9Q90 - chains M and N of the 14 polymer chains in the assembly; structure by electron microscopy, 3.50 A resolution.

Chain M:
Molecule: RNA polymerase sigma-54 factor
From: Klebsiella pneumoniae
UniProtKB: A6TEM1 (A6TEM1_KLEP7); residues 15-477 here correspond to UniProt positions 1-463 (UniProt number = residue number - 14)
Sequence (497 residues; numbered -19 to 477; the number before each row is that of its first residue; numbers below 1 keep their minus sign (Met-19 is residue -19)):
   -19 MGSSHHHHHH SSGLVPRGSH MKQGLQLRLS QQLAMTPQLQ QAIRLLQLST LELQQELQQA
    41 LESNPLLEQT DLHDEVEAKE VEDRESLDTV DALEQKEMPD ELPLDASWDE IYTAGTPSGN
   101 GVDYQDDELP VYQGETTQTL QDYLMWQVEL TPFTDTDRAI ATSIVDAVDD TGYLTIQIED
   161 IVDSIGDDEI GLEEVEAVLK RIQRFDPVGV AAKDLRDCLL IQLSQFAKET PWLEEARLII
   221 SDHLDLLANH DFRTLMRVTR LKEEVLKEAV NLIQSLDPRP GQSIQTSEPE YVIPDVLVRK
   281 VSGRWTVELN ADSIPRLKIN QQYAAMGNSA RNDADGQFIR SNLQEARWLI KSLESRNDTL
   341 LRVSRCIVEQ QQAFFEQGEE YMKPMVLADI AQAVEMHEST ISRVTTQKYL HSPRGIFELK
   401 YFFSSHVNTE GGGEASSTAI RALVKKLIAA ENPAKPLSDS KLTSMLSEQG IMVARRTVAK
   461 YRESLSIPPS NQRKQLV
Unresolved in the structure: -19 to 0, 49-108
Sequence notes: initiating methionine (-19); expression tag (-18 to 14)

Chain N:
Molecule: 36-nt DNA strand
Sequence (36 nucleotides; each row starts with the number of its first residue; numbers below 1 keep their minus sign (DA-34 is residue -34)):
   -34 AGACGGCTGG CACGACTTTT GCCAGATCAG CCCTGG

Interface between chain M and chain N:
Contacting residue pairs - 31 pairs, chain M then chain N:
  Met15(M) - DC-13(N)  sugar contact
  Met15(M) - DC-12(N)  base contact
  Met15(M) - DA-11(N)  sugar contact
  Thr16(M) - DC-12(N)  base contact
  Thr16(M) - DA-11(N)  base contact
  Pro17(M) - DC-12(N)  base contact
  Gln20(M) - DC-12(N)  hydrogen bond to the base
  Val366(M) - DT-18(N)  sugar contact
  Leu367(M) - DT-17(N)  phosphate contact
  Ser379(M) - DT-15(N)  base contact
  Ser382(M) - DT-17(N)  hydrogen bond to the phosphate
  Ser382(M) - DT-16(N)  hydrogen bond to the phosphate
  Arg383(M) - DT-15(N)  base contact
  Arg383(M) - DG-14(N)  hydrogen bond to the base
  Arg383(M) - DC-13(N)  base contact
  Lys400(M) - DT-17(N)  phosphate contact
  Lys400(M) - DT-16(N)  salt bridge to the phosphate
  Ser438(M) - DC-28(N)  phosphate contact
  Ser438(M) - DT-27(N)  hydrogen bond to the phosphate
  Asp439(M) - DT-27(N)  hydrogen bond to the phosphate
  Ser440(M) - DC-28(N)  phosphate contact
  Lys441(M) - DC-28(N)  salt bridge to the phosphate
  Arg455(M) - DT-27(N)  base contact
  Arg455(M) - DG-26(N)  hydrogen bond to the base
  Arg456(M) - DG-26(N)  hydrogen bond to the base
  Arg456(M) - DG-25(N)  hydrogen bond to the base
  Arg456(M) - DC-24(N)  base contact
  Arg462(M) - DG-26(N)  salt bridge to the phosphate
  Pro469(M) - DG-26(N)  phosphate contact
  Ser470(M) - DT-27(N)  hydrogen bond to the phosphate
  Asn471(M) - DT-27(N)  sugar contact
Also at the interface, not in a pair above, chain M (24 interface residues in all): Ala14, Ile23, Gln27, Glu378

Overview:
24 residues of chain M and 13 residues of chain N are in contact, with 10 hydrogen bonds and 3 salt bridges.
Among the polar pairs are Gln20(M)-DC-12(N), Arg383(M)-DG-14(N) and Arg455(M)-DG-26(N).
Here chain M is RNA polymerase sigma-54 factor (Klebsiella pneumoniae) and chain N is a 36-nt DNA strand.
Entry 9Q90 (CryoEM structure of bacterial transcription intermediate complex mediated by activator PspF) was
determined by electron microscopy.
